Entry 1ED4 (X-ray diffraction, 1.86 A resolution); this record covers chains A and B.

Chain A (and B):
Name: Nitric oxide synthase
Organism: Bos taurus
Notes: EC 1.14.13.39; fragment: heme domain (residues 39-482); chain B of this document is another copy of the same molecule, construct and numbering; everything in this record applies to it too
Reference sequence: P29473 (NOS3_BOVIN); residues 39-482 here correspond to UniProt positions 1-444 (UniProt number = residue number - 38)
Chain sequence (444 residues; row label = number of the first residue in the row):
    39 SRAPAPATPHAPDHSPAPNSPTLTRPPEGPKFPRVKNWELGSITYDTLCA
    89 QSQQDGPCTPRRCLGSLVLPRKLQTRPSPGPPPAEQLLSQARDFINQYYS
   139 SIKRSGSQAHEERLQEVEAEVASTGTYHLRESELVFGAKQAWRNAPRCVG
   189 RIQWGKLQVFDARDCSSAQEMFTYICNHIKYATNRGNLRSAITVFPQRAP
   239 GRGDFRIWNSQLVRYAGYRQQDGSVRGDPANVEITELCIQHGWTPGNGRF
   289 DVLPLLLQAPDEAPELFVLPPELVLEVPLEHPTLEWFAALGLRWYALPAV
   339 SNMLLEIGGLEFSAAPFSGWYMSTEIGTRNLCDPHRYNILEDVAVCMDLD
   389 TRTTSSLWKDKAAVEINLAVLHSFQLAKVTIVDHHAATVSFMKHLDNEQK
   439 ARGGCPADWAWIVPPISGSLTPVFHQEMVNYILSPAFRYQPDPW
Disordered / not traced: 39-66 (chain B: 39-68)
Construct notes: conflict Arg-100 (Cys62 in P29473)
Ion coordination: Zn2+: Cys-96, Cys-101 (shared with Cys-96(B), Cys-101(B) of chain B); heme Fe near Cys-186 (its only coordinating residue here)
Small-molecule neighbours:
  - heme (HEM): Trp-180, Ala-183, Arg-185, Cys-186, Val-187, Gly-188, Gln-191, Leu-195, Ser-228, Met-341, Phe-355, Ser-356, Gly-357, Trp-358, Tyr-359, Met-360, Glu-363, Arg-367, Val-420, Trp-449, Phe-475, Tyr-477
  - S-isopropyl-isothiourea (IPU), molecule 1: Trp-76, Trp-447, Phe-462, His-463
  - S-isopropyl-isothiourea (IPU), molecule 2: Ser-104, Val-106, Arg-367, Ala-448, Trp-449
  - S-isopropyl-isothiourea (IPU), molecule 3: Pro-336, Ala-337, Val-338, Phe-355, Ser-356, Gly-357, Trp-358, Tyr-359, Met-360, Glu-363
UniProt features mapped onto this chain:
  - binding site (L-arginine): Trp-396

Chain A / chain B interface:
Residue-residue contacts - 127 pairs, chain A then chain B:
  Pro-68(A) with Arg-109(B), hydrogen bond (backbone-side chain)
  Phe-70(A) with Arg-109(B), hydrogen bond (backbone-side chain)
  Pro-71(A) with Arg-100(B); Leu-102(B), hydrophobic
  Arg-72(A) with Leu-105(B); Arg-109(B)
  Trp-76(A) with Val-106(B); Leu-107(B), hydrophobic; His-373(B)
  Glu-77(A) with Pro-372(B); His-373(B)
  Tyr-83(A) with Arg-109(B)
  Cys-87(A) with Arg-99(B)
  Ser-90(A) with Arg-99(B), hydrogen bond (backbone-side chain)
  Asp-93(A) with Pro-98(B)
  Gly-94(A) with Pro-98(B), hydrogen bond (backbone-backbone)
  Cys-96(A) with Cys-96(B), hydrophobic; Thr-97(B); Pro-98(B); Cys-101(B), hydrophobic
  Thr-97(A) with Cys-96(B)
  Pro-98(A) with Asp-93(B); Gly-94(B), hydrogen bond (backbone-backbone); Cys-96(B)
  Arg-99(A) with Cys-87(B); Ser-90(B), hydrogen bond (side chain-backbone); Tyr-469(B)
  Arg-100(A) with Asn-468(B); Tyr-469(B)
  Cys-101(A) with Cys-96(B), hydrophobic; Cys-101(B), hydrophobic; Val-467(B); Asn-468(B), hydrogen bond (backbone-backbone)
  Leu-102(A) with Pro-71(B), hydrophobic; Val-467(B), hydrophobic
  Ser-104(A) with Trp-447(B); Glu-465(B); Met-466(B), hydrogen bond (side chain-backbone)
  Leu-105(A) with Arg-72(B); Glu-465(B); Met-466(B)
  Val-106(A) with Trp-76(B); Glu-465(B), hydrogen bond (backbone-side chain)
  Leu-107(A) with Trp-76(B), hydrophobic
  Thr-366(A) with Ser-457(B)
  Arg-367(A) with Ser-457(B); Phe-462(B); His-463(B)
  Asp-371(A) with His-463(B), salt bridge
  Pro-372(A) with Glu-77(B)
  His-373(A) with Trp-76(B); Glu-77(B); His-463(B)
  Leu-378(A) with Leu-458(B), hydrophobic
  Thr-392(A) with Asp-421(B), hydrogen bond; His-423(B); Ala-424(B)
  Ser-393(A) with Leu-406(B); Leu-409(B); Gln-413(B); Asp-421(B), hydrogen bond (backbone-side chain)
  Ser-394(A) with Leu-406(B)
  Leu-395(A) with Val-402(B); Asn-405(B); Leu-406(B); Leu-409(B), hydrophobic; His-422(B)
  Lys-397(A) with Leu-458(B)
  Asp-398(A) with His-422(B), salt bridge; His-423(B), salt bridge; Ser-455(B), hydrogen bond; Leu-458(B)
  Lys-399(A) with Val-402(B); Leu-406(B)
  Ala-401(A) with Leu-458(B), hydrophobic
  Val-402(A) with Leu-395(B); Lys-399(B)
  Glu-403(A) with Lys-399(B)
  Asn-405(A) with Leu-395(B)
  Leu-406(A) with Ser-393(B); Ser-394(B); Leu-395(B); Lys-399(B)
  Leu-409(A) with Ser-393(B); Leu-395(B), hydrophobic
  Gln-413(A) with Ser-393(B)
  Asp-421(A) with Thr-392(B), hydrogen bond; Ser-393(B), hydrogen bond (side chain-backbone)
  His-422(A) with Leu-395(B); Asp-398(B), salt bridge
  His-423(A) with Thr-392(B); Lys-397(B); Asp-398(B), salt bridge
  Trp-447(A) with Ser-104(B); Ala-448(B), hydrophobic
  Ala-448(A) with Trp-447(B), hydrophobic
  Pro-453(A) with Ser-455(B); Gly-456(B), hydrogen bond (backbone-backbone); Ser-457(B), hydrogen bond (backbone-backbone)
  Ile-454(A) with Ser-455(B)
  Ser-455(A) with Asp-398(B), hydrogen bond; Pro-453(B); Ile-454(B); Ser-455(B)
  Gly-456(A) with Pro-453(B), hydrogen bond (backbone-backbone)
  Ser-457(A) with Thr-366(B); Arg-367(B); Pro-453(B), hydrogen bond (backbone-backbone)
  Leu-458(A) with Lys-397(B); Ala-401(B), hydrophobic
  Phe-462(A) with Arg-367(B)
  His-463(A) with Arg-367(B); Asp-371(B), salt bridge; Pro-372(B); His-373(B)
  Glu-465(A) with Ser-104(B); Leu-105(B); Val-106(B), hydrogen bond (side chain-backbone)
  Met-466(A) with Ser-104(B), hydrogen bond (backbone-side chain); Leu-105(B)
  Val-467(A) with Arg-100(B); Cys-101(B); Leu-102(B), hydrophobic
  Asn-468(A) with Arg-100(B); Cys-101(B), hydrogen bond (backbone-backbone)
  Tyr-469(A) with Arg-99(B); Arg-100(B)
Other interface residues (no listed pair), chain A (66 interface residues in all): Gly-67, Ala-88, Gln-92, Gly-103, Cys-370, Ala-424
Other interface residues (no listed pair), chain B (63 interface residues in all): Ala-88, Gln-92, Gly-103, Cys-370, Leu-378, Glu-403

Summary:
Chain A and chain B form an interface of 66 and 63 residues respectively, with 22 hydrogen bonds and 6 salt
bridges. Polar contacts include Asp-371(A)/His-463(B), Asp-398(A)/His-422(B) and Asp-398(A)/His-423(B). Bound
to chain A: heme and 3 copies of S-isopropyl-isothiourea.
Chain A and chain B are both Nitric oxide synthase (Bos taurus); the structure, Bovine endothelial nitric
oxide synthase heme domain complexed with ipitu (H4B free), was determined by X-ray diffraction, deposited
together with 1D1W and 9NSE.
